5IHE - chain A; structure by X-ray diffraction, 2.50 A resolution.

Chain A:
Protein: DNA polymerase II small subunit
From: Pyrococcus abyssi (strain GE5 / Orsay)
Notes: EC 2.7.7.7
UniProt: Q9V2F3 (DP2S_PYRAB); numbering as in UniProt (aligned over 145-619)
Sequence (475 residues; numbered 145 to 619; the number before each row is that of its first residue):
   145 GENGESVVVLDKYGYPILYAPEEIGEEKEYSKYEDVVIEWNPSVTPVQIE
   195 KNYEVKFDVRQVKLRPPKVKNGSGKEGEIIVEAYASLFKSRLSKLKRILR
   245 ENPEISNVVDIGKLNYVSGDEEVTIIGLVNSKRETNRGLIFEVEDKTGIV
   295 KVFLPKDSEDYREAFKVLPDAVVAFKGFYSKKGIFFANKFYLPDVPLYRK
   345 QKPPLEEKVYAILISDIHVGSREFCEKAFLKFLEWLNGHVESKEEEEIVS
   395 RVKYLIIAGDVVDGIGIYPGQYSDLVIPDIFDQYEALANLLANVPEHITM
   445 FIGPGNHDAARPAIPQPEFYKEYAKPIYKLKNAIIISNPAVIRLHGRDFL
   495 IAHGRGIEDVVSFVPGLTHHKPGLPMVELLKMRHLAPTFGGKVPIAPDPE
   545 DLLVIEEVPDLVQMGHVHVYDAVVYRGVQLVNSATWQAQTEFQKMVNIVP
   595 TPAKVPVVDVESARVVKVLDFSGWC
Not modelled in the structure: 145-151, 164-173, 207-224
Metal / ion sites: Fe ion: Asp-360, His-362, Asp-404, His-562 (together with 2'-deoxyadenosine-5'-monophosphate); Ca2+ near Glu-385 (its only coordinating residue here); Zn2+: Asp-404, Asn-450, His-497, His-560 (together with 2'-deoxyadenosine-5'-monophosphate)
Small-molecule neighbours: 2'-deoxyadenosine-5'-monophosphate (D5M): Asp-360, His-362, Asp-404, Asn-450, His-451, Glu-502, Lys-536, His-560, Val-561, His-562, Phe-586, Gln-587, Val-590, Ile-592

In short:
Chain A binds 2'-deoxyadenosine-5'-monophosphate. Asp-360, His-362, Asp-404 and His-562 coordinate a Fe ion
ion. Asp-404, Asn-450, His-497 and His-560 coordinate Zn2+.
Chain A is DNA polymerase II small subunit (Pyrococcus abyssi (strain GE5 / Orsay)); the structure, D-family
DNA polymerase - DP1 subunit (3'-5' proof-reading exonuclease), was determined by X-ray diffraction (same
publication as 5IJL).
